1G21 - chains A and E of the 8 polymer chains in the assembly; structure by X-ray diffraction, 3.00 A resolution.

[Chain A]
Molecule: Nitrogenase molybdenum-iron protein alpha chain
Organism: Azotobacter vinelandii
Notes: EC 1.18.6.1
UniProt: P07328 (NIFD_AZOVI); residues 1-492 here = UniProt positions 1-492
Amino-acid sequence (492 residues; row label = number of the first residue in the row):
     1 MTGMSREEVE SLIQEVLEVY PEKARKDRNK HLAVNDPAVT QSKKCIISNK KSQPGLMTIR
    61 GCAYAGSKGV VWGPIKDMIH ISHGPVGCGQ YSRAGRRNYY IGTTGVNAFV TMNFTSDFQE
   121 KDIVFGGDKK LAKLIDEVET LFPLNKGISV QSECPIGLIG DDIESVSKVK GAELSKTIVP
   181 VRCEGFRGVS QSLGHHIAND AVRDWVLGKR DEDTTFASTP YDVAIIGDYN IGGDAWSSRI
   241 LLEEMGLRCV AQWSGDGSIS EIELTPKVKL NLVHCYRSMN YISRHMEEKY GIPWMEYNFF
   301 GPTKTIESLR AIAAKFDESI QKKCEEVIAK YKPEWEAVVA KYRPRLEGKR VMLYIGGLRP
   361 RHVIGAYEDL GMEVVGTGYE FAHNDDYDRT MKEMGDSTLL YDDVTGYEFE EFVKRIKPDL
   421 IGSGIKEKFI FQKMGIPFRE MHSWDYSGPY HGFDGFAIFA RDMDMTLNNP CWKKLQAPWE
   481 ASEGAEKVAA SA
Disordered / not traced: 1-4, 481-492
UniProt features mapped onto this chain:
  - binding site ([8Fe-7S] cluster): C62, C88, C154
  - binding site ([7Fe-Mo-9S-C-homocitryl] cluster): C275, H442
  - mutagenesis: H195 (H195Q: No nitrogenase activity)
Metal / ion sites: fe(8)-S(7) cluster Fe: C62, C88, C154 (shared with 4 residues of chain B); fe-mo-s cluster Fe near C275 (its only coordinating residue here)
Small-molecule neighbours:
  - fe-mo-s cluster (CFM): V70, R96, Q191, H195, Y229, I231, C275, S278, I355, G356, G357, L358, R359, P360, F381, H442
  - fe(8)-S(7) cluster (CLF): C62, Y64, P85, V86, G87, C88, Y91, E153, C154, G185
  - 3-hydroxy-3-carboxy-adipic acid (HCA): I59, A65, R96, Q191, G424, I425, K426, E427, E440, H442

[Chain E]
Molecule: Nitrogenase iron protein
Organism: Azotobacter vinelandii
Notes: EC 1.18.6.1
UniProt: P00459 (NIFH1_AZOVI); aligned to UniProt positions 1-288 over residues 1-289 (the alignment contains insertions or deletions, so no single offset holds)
Amino-acid sequence (289 residues; each row starts with the number of its first residue; note: 1 number in that range is skipped by the numbering (no residue carries it; nothing is unmodelled there); numbering starts at 0):
     0 MAMRQCAIYG KGGIGKSTTT QNLVAALAEM GKKVMIVGCD PKADSTRLIL HSKAQNTIME
    60 MAAEAGTVED LELEDVLKAG YGGVKCVESG GPEPGVGCAG RGVITAINFL EEEGAYEDDL
   120 DFVFYDV
   128 GDVVCGGFAM PIRENKAQEI YIVCSGEMMA MYAANNISKG IVKYANSGSV RLGGLICNSR
   188 NTDREDELII ALANKLGTQM IHFVPRDNVV QRAEIRRMTV IEYDPKAKQA DEYRALARKV
   248 VDNKLLVIPN PITMDELEEL LMEFGIMEVE DESIVGKTAE EV
Disordered / not traced: 0-1, 271-289
Metal / ion sites: Mg2+: S16 (together with ATP); 4Fe-4S cluster Fe: C97, C132 (shared with 2 residues of chain F)
Small-molecule neighbours:
  - ATP (adenosine-5'-triphosphate): K10, G11, G12, I13, G14, K15, S16, T17, D39, K41, D43, R46, N185, S186, V211, P212, R213, D214, V217, Q218, E221, Q236, Y240
  - 4Fe-4S cluster (SF4): G96, C97, A98, G99, V131, C132

[Interface between chain A and chain E]
Contacting residue pairs (17; chain A residue first):
  K50(A) with D69(E), salt bridge
  K51(A) with G65(E)
  G157(A) with R100(E), hydrogen bond (backbone-side chain); I103(E)
  I159(A) with G133(E); G134(E)
  G160(A) with I103(E); G133(E)
  D161(A) with R140(E)
  D162(A) with R140(E), salt bridge
  R182(A) with R140(E)
  E184(A) with R100(E), salt bridge
  F186(A) with R100(E)
  R187(A) with E68(E), salt bridge; E111(E), salt bridge
  V189(A) with T66(E)
  L193(A) with E68(E)
Interface residues without a listed pair, chain A (17 interface residues in all): L158, E164, K168, G188
Interface residues without a listed pair, chain E (12 interface residues in all): C97, N142

[Overview]
17 residues of chain A and 12 residues of chain E are in contact, with 1 hydrogen bond and 5 salt bridges.
Polar contacts include K50(A)-D69(E), D162(A)-R140(E) and E184(A)-R100(E). Bound to chain A:
3-hydroxy-3-carboxy-adipic acid, fe-mo-s cluster and fe(8)-S(7) cluster.
Chain A is Nitrogenase molybdenum-iron protein alpha chain and chain E is Nitrogenase iron protein, both from
Azotobacter vinelandii; the structure, Mgatp-bound and nucleotide-free structures of a nitrogenase protein
complex between leu127del-Fe protein and the mofe protein, was determined by X-ray diffraction, deposited
together with 1G20.
